3WTT - chains A and E of the 5 polymer chains in the assembly; structure by X-ray diffraction, 2.35 A resolution.

# Chain A
Molecule: Runt-related transcription factor 1
From: Mus musculus
UniProtKB: Q03347 (RUNX1_MOUSE); residues 60-263 here = UniProt positions 60-263
Sequence (204 residues; each row starts with the number of its first residue):
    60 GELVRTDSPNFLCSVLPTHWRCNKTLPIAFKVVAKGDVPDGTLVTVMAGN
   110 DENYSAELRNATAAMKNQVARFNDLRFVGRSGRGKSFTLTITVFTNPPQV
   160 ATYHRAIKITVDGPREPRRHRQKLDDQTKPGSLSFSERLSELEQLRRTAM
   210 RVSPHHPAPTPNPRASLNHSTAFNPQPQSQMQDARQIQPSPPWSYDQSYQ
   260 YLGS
Unresolved in the structure: 179-263
Sequence notes: engineered mutation Lys-94 (Leu in Q03347)
Curated features (UniProtKB/Swiss-Prot):
  - region (Interaction with DNA): Arg-80 to Thr-84, Arg-135 to Gly-143, Ile-168 to Arg-177
  - binding site (chloride): Asn-112, Glu-116, Arg-139, Val-170
  - modified residue (Phosphoserine): Ser-193, Ser-212, Ser-249
  - mutagenesis: Arg-80 (R80A: Interferes with DNA-binding), Asn-109 (N109A: Interferes with heterodimerization), Tyr-113 (Y113A: Interferes with heterodimerization), Arg-142 (R142A: Interferes with DNA-binding), Lys-144 (K144M: Interferes with DNA-binding), Thr-149 (T149A: Interferes with heterodimerization), Val-170 (V170A: No effect), Asp-171 (D171A: Interferes with DNA-binding), Arg-174 (R174A: Interferes with DNA-binding), Arg-177 (R177A: Interferes with DNA-binding), Ser-249 (S249A: Reduced phosphorylation)
From the paper describing this entry:
  - mutagenesis - R80K, V170A: abolished binding to phosphorylated Ets1 with Runx1
  - mutagenesis - R80K, V170A: decreased signaling in response to phosphorylated Ets1 and Runx1
  - mutagenesis - R80K, V170A: abolished binding to Protein C-ets-1
  - mutagenesis - R80K, V170A: decreased signaling with Protein C-ets-1

# Chain E
Molecule: 15-nt DNA strand
Sequence (15 nucleotides; row label = number of the first residue in the row):
     1 AGAGGATGTGGCTTC

# Interface between chain A and chain E
Contacting residue pairs (11; chain A residue first):
  Arg-80(A) with DT7(E), base contact; DG8(E), hydrogen bond to the base
  Lys-83(A) with DT7(E), phosphate contact
  Arg-135(A) with DA6(E), salt bridge to the phosphate
  Arg-142(A) with DT14(E), base contact; DC15(E), sugar contact
  Arg-174(A) with DT9(E), base contact; DG10(E), hydrogen bond to the base
  Arg-177(A) with DG10(E), hydrogen bond to the base; DG11(E), hydrogen bond to the base; DC12(E), base contact
Also at the interface, not in a pair above, chain A (7 interface residues in all): Asp-171

# In short
Chain A and chain E form an interface of 7 and 9 residues respectively, with 4 hydrogen bonds and 1 salt
bridge. Polar pairs include Arg-80(A)/DG8(E), Arg-174(A)/DG10(E) and Arg-177(A)/DG10(E). The paper reports
that R80K and V170A of chain A abolish binding to phosphorylated Ets1 with Runx1; R80K and V170A of chain A
reduce signaling in response to phosphorylated Ets1 and Runx1.
Chain A is Runt-related transcription factor 1 (Mus musculus) and chain E is a 15-nt DNA strand; the
structure, Crystal structure of the complex comprised of phosphorylated ETS1, RUNX1, CBFBETA, and the tcralpha
gene enhancer ..., was determined by X-ray diffraction together with 3WTS, 3WTU, 3WTV, 3WTW, 3WTX and 3WU1
from the same study.
